9IOP - chains B and D of the 4 polymer chains in the assembly; structure by electron microscopy, 3.33 A resolution.

Chain B (and D):
Molecule: cUMP-AMP-activated phospholipase
Organism: Escherichia coli
Notes: EC 3.1.1.32; chain D of this document is another copy of the same molecule, construct and numbering; everything in this record applies to it too
UniProtKB: Q6XGD4 (CAPE_ECOLX); residues 1-320 here = UniProt positions 1-320
Amino-acid sequence (320 residues; row label = number of the first residue in the row):
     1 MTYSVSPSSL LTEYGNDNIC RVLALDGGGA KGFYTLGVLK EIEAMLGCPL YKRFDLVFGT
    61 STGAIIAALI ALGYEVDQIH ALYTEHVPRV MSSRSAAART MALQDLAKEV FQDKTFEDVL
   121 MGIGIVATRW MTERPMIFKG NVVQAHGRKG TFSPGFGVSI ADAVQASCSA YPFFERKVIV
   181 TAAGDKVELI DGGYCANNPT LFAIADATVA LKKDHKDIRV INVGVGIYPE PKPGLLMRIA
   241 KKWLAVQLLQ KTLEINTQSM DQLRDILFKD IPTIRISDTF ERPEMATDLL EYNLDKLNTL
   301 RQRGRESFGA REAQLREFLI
Unresolved in the structure: 1-12, 232-242 (chain D: 1-7, 232-241)
UniProt features mapped onto this chain:
  - motif: G27 to G32 (GXGXXG), G59 to G63 (GXSXG), D191 to G193 (DGA/G)
  - active site: S61 (Nucleophile), D191 (Proton acceptor)
Glycans and other covalent adducts: methyl arachidonyl fluorophosphonate (MAY) linked to S61
Small-molecule neighbours:
  - 3'3'-cUMP-AMP (A1AEP), molecule 1: R129, P135, M136, I137, F138, K139, A145, H146, G147, R148, T151, F152, S153, P154, G155, F156, F202, A205, D206
  - 3'3'-cUMP-AMP (A1AEP), molecule 2: Q262, L263, I266
  - methyl arachidonyl fluorophosphonate (MAY): G27, G28, G29, T62, C168, S169

How chain B and chain D interact:
Pairs across the interface (14; chain B residue first):
  M131(B) with E284(D); M285(D), hydrophobic; R303(D)
  T132(B) with E306(D)
  R148(B) with E306(D)
  T151(B) with A44(D); R305(D), hydrogen bond
  G184(B) with N298(D)
  D185(B) with N298(D); R301(D), salt bridge; Q302(D)
  K186(B) with D295(D); N298(D); Q302(D), hydrogen bond (backbone-side chain)
Other interface residues (no listed pair), chain B (11 interface residues in all): R129, E133, A183, V187
Other interface residues (no listed pair), chain D (13 interface residues in all): E41, R282, G309

Overview:
11 residues of chain B face 13 of chain D across their interface, with 2 hydrogen bonds and 1 salt bridge.
Polar contacts include D185(B)-R301(D), T151(B)-R305(D) and K186(B)-Q302(D). Ligands of chain B:
3'3'-cUMP-AMP. Methyl arachidonyl fluorophosphonate is covalently linked to S61(B).
Chain B and chain D are both cUMP-AMP-activated phospholipase (Escherichia coli); the structure, Cryo-EM
structure of cUA and MAFP bound CapE filament, was determined by electron microscopy, deposited together with
9IOM, 9ION and 9IOQ.
